7TJK - chains A and G of the 9 polymer chains in the assembly; structure by electron microscopy, 2.70 A resolution.

[Chain A]
Molecule: Origin recognition complex subunit 1
Organism: Saccharomyces cerevisiae
UniProtKB: P54784 (ORC1_YEAST); residue numbers follow UniProt; this construct covers 1-914
Chain sequence (917 residues; numbered -2 to 914; the number before each row is that of its first residue; numbers below 1 keep their minus sign (Ser-2 is residue -2)):
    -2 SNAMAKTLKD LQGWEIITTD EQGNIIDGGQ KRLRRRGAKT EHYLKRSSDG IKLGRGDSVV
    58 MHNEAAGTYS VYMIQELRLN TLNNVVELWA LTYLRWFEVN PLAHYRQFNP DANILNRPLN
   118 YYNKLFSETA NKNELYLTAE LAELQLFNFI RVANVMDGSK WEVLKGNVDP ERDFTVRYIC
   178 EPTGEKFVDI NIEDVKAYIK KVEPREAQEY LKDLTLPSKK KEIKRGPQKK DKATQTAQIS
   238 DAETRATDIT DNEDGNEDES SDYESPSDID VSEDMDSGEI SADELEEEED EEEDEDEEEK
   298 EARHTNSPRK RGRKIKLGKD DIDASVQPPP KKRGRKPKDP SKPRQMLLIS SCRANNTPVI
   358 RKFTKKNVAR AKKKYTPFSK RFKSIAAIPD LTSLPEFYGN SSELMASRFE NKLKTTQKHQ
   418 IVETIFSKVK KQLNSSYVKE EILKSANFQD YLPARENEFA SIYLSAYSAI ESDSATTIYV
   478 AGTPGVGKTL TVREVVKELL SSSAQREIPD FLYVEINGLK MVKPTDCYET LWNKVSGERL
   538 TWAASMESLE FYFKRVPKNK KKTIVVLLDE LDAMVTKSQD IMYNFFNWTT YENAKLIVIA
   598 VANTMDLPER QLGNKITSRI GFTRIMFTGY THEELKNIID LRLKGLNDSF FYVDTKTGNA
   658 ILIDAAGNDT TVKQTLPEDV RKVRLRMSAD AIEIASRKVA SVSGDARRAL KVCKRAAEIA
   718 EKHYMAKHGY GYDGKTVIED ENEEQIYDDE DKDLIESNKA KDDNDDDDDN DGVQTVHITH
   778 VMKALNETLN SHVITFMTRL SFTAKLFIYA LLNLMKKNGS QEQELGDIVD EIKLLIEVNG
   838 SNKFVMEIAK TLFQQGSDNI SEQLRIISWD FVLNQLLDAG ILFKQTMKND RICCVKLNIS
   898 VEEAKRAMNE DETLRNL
Unresolved in the structure: -2 to 355, 398-403, 435-448, 661-676, 731-768
Construct notes: expression tag (-2 to 0)
Metal / ion sites: Mg2+: Thr486 (together with ATP)
Residues lining bound ligands: ATP (adenosine-5'-triphosphate): Ser432, Leu449, Pro450, Arg452, Thr480, Pro481, Gly482, Val483, Gly484, Lys485, Thr486, Leu487, Glu567, Tyr627, Ile635, Arg639, Ala703, Arg704, Leu707
UniProt features mapped onto this chain:
  - binding site (ATP): Val435, Gly479 to Leu487, Glu567, Asn600, Arg704, Gly726 to Thr733
  - binding site (Mg(2+)): Asp566, Glu567
  - modified residue: Ser237 (Phosphoserine)
What the authors report for this chain:
  - catalytic residues: Asn600 (citing earlier work)

[Chain G]
Molecule: DNA, 84 bp ARS1
Sequence (84 nucleotides; each row starts with the number of its first residue):
     1 ATCTTTACAT CTTGTTATTT TACAGATTTT ATGTTTAGAT CTTTTATGCT TGCTTTTCAA
    61 AAGGCCTGCA GGCAAGTGCA CAAA
Unresolved in the structure: 1-20, 62-84

[How chain A and chain G interact]
Contacting residue pairs (15; chain A residue first):
  Phe360(A) - DG33(G)  base contact
  Phe360(A) - DT34(G)  sugar contact
  Lys362(A) - DA31(G)  base contact
  Lys362(A) - DT32(G)  hydrogen bond to the base
  Lys362(A) - DG33(G)  sugar contact
  Arg367(A) - DT29(G)  hydrogen bond to the base
  Arg367(A) - DT30(G)  hydrogen bond to the base
  Arg367(A) - DA31(G)  hydrogen bond to the sugar
  Tyr372(A) - DT29(G)  hydrogen bond to the base
  Tyr372(A) - DT30(G)  sugar contact
  Lys520(A) - DA31(G)  phosphate contact
  Lys520(A) - DT32(G)  salt bridge to the phosphate
  Thr538(A) - DT30(G)  phosphate contact
  Thr538(A) - DA31(G)  phosphate contact
  Trp539(A) - DA31(G)  hydrogen bond to the phosphate

[Summary]
7 residues of chain A and 6 residues of chain G are in contact, with 6 hydrogen bonds and 1 salt bridge. Polar
contacts include Lys362(A)-DT32(G), Arg367(A)-DT29(G) and Arg367(A)-DT30(G). Chain A binds ATP. Curated
annotation (UniProt) lists 21 ATP-binding residues and Mg2+-binding residues Asp566(A) and Glu567(A) on chain
A. From the paper: the catalytic residue Asn600(A).
Chain A is Origin recognition complex subunit 1 (Saccharomyces cerevisiae) and chain G is DNA, 84 bp ARS1; the
structure, S. cerevisiae ORC bound to 84 bp ARS1 DNA and Cdc6 (state 2) with docked Orc6 ..., was determined
by electron microscopy, deposited together with 7TJF, 7TJH, 7TJI and 7TJJ.
